PDB entry 7Q1F | X-ray diffraction, 2.35 A resolution | chains B and D of the 5 polymer chains in the assembly

# Chain B
Name: Tubulin beta chain
Organism: Ovis aries
UniProtKB: A0A6P3TCJ9 (A0A6P3TCJ9_SHEEP); the author numbering skips numbers that UniProt does not, so the offset changes along the chain: 1-53 = UniProt 1-53; 56-360 = UniProt 54-358; 369-455 = UniProt 359-445
Chain sequence (445 residues; each row starts with the number of its first residue; note: 10 numbers in that range are skipped by the numbering (no residue carries them; nothing is unmodelled there)):
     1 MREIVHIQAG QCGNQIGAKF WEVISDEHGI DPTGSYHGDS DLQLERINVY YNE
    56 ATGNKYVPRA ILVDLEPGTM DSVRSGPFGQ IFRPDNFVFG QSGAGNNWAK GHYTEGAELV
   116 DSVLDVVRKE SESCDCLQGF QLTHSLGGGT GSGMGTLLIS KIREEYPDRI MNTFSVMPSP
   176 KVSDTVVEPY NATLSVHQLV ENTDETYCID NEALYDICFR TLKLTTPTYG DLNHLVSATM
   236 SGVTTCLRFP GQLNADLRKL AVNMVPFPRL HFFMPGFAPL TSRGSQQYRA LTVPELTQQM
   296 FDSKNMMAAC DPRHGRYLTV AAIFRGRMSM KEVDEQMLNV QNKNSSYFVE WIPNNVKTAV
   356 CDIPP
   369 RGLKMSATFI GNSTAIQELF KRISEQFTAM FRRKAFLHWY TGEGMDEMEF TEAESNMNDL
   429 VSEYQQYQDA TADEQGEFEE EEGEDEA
Not modelled in the structure: 283, 442-455
Ligand contacts: GDP (guanosine-5'-diphosphate): Ala-9, Gly-10, Gln-11, Cys-12, Gln-15, Ile-16, Ala-99, Asn-101, Ser-140, Gly-142, Gly-143, Gly-144, Thr-145, Gly-146, Val-171, Pro-173, Val-177, Ser-178, Glu-183, Asn-206, Leu-209, Tyr-224, Leu-227, Asn-228, Val-231
What the authors report for this chain:
  - binding site for GDP: Tyr-224

# Chain D
Name: IE5 alpharep
Organism: synthetic construct
Chain sequence (232 residues; numbered 1 to 232; the number before each row is that of its first residue):
     1 MRGSHHHHHH TDPEKVEMYI KNLQDDSTLV RSIAAAALGK IGDERAVEPL IKALKDEDSR
    61 VRAQAAGALG QIGDERAVEP LIKALKDEDP SVRYRAAEAL GKIGDERAVE PLIKALKDED
   121 TTVRRIAATA LGKIGDERAV EPLIKALKDE DAAVRLTAAR ALGEIGDERA VEPLIKALKD
   181 EDAYVRRAAA QALGKIGGER VRAAMEKLAE TGTGFARKVA VNYLETHKSL IS
Not modelled in the structure: 1-12, 135-136, 146-152, 166-167, 176-187, 196-232
Ligand contacts: citrate anion (FLC): Asp-26, Ser-27, Thr-28, Leu-29

# Chain B / chain D interface
Residue-residue contacts (24; chain B residue first):
  Glu-71(B) / Lys-40(D)  salt bridge
  Pro-72(B) / Ile-33(D)
  Pro-72(B) / Ala-36(D)
  Pro-72(B) / Ala-37(D)
  Gly-73(B) / Tyr-19(D)
  Met-75(B) / Ile-33(D)  hydrophobic
  Asp-76(B) / Tyr-19(D)  hydrogen bond
  Asp-76(B) / Ile-33(D)
  Arg-79(B) / Leu-29(D)
  Pro-89(B) / Leu-29(D)
  Asp-90(B) / Arg-60(D)  salt bridge
  Phe-92(B) / Leu-29(D)  hydrophobic
  Phe-94(B) / Ser-32(D)
  Phe-94(B) / Ile-33(D)  hydrophobic
  Phe-94(B) / Ala-36(D)  hydrophobic
  Gln-96(B) / Ala-36(D)
  Gln-96(B) / Gly-39(D)
  Gln-96(B) / Lys-40(D)
  Gln-96(B) / Gln-64(D)  hydrogen bond (side chain-backbone)
  Gln-96(B) / Gly-67(D)
  Gln-96(B) / Ala-68(D)  hydrogen bond (side chain-backbone)
  Gln-96(B) / Gln-71(D)
  Ser-97(B) / Lys-40(D)
  Gly-98(B) / Lys-40(D)
Other interface residues (no listed pair), chain B (14 interface residues in all): Gly-95
Other interface residues (no listed pair), chain D (18 interface residues in all): Met-18, Asn-22, Ser-27, Val-30, Ala-35

# Overview
14 residues of chain B face 18 of chain D across their interface; the contacts include 3 hydrogen bonds and 2
salt bridges. Polar pairs include Glu-71(B)/Lys-40(D), Asp-90(B)/Arg-60(D) and Asp-76(B)/Tyr-19(D). Bound to
chain B: GDP. Chain D binds citrate anion. The paper reports a binding site for GDP at Tyr-224(B).
Chain B is Tubulin beta chain (Ovis aries) and chain D is IE5 alpharep (synthetic construct); the structure,
Cpap:tubulin:ie5 alpharep complex, was determined by X-ray diffraction together with 7Q1E, 7Z0F and 7Z0G from
the same study.
